4DX6 - chains A and E of the 5 polymer chains in the assembly; structure by X-ray diffraction, 2.90 A resolution.

[Chain A]
Protein: Acriflavine resistance protein B
From: Escherichia coli
UniProtKB: P31224 (ACRB_ECOLI); residues 1-1049 here = UniProt positions 1-1049
Chain sequence (1057 residues; numbered 1 to 1057; the number before each row is that of its first residue):
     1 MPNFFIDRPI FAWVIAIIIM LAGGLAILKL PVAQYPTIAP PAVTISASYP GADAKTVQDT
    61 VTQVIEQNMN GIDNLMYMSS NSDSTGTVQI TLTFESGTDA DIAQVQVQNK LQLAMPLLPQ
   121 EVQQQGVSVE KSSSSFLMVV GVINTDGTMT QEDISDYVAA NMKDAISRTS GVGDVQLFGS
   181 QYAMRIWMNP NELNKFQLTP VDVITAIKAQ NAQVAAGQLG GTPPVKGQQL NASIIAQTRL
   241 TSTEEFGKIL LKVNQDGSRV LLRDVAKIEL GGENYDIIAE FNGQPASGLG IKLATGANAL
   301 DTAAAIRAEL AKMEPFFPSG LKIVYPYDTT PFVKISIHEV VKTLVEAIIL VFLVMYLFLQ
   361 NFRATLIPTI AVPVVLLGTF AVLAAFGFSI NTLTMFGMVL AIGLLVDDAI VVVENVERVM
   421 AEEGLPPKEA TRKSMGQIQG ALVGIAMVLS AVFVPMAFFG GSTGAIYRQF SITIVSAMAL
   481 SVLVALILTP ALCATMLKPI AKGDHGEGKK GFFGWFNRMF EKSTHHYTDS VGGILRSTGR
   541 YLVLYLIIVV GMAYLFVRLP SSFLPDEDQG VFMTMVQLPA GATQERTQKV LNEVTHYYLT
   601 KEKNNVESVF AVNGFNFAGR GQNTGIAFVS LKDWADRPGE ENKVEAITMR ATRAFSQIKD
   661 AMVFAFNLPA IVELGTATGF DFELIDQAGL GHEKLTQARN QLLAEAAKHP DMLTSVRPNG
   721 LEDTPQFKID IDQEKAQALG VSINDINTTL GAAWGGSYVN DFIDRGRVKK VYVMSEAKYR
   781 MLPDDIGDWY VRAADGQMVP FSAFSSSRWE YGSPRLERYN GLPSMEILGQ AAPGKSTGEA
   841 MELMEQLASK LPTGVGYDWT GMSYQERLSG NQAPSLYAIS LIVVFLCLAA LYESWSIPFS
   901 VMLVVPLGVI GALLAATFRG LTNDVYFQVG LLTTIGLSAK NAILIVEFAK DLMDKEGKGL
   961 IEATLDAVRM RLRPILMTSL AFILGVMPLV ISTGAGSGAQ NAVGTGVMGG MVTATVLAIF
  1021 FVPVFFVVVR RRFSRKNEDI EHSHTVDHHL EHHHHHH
Unresolved in the structure: 1045-1057
Differences from the reference sequence: conflict Asn616 (Gly in P31224); expression tag (1050-1057)
Swiss-Prot annotation at these positions:
  - mutagenesis: His526 (H526Y: Partially restores chloramphenicol resistance to an AcrZ G30R mutant)
From the paper describing this entry:
  - conformationally variable residues (loop rearrangement): Gly614 to Gln622

[Chain E]
Protein: Darpin
From: Synthetic construct
Notes: antibody fragment or engineered binder
Chain sequence (169 residues; each row starts with the number of its first residue):
     1 MRGSHHHHHH GSDLGKKLLE AARAGRDDEV RILMANGADV NAADVVGWTP LHLAAYWGHL
    61 EIVEVLLKNG ADVNAYDTLG STPLHLAAHF GHLEIVEVLL KNGADVNAKD DNGITPLHLA
   121 ANRGHLEIVE VLLKYGADVN AQDKFGKTAF DISINNGNED LAEILQKLN
Unresolved in the structure: 1-14, 167-169

[Chain A / chain E interface]
Residue-residue contacts (26):
  Glu722(A) - Arg23(E)
  Asp723(A) - Arg23(E)  hydrogen bond (backbone-side chain)
  Phe727(A) - Leu79(E)  hydrophobic
  Asp732(A) - Phe145(E)
  Glu734(A) - Lys147(E)  salt bridge
  Lys735(A) - Phe145(E)
  Ser802(A) - Lys144(E)  hydrogen bond (backbone-side chain)
  Ala803(A) - Phe145(E)
  Phe804(A) - Phe145(E)
  Ser805(A) - Lys144(E)  hydrogen bond (backbone-side chain)
  Ser805(A) - Phe145(E)
  Ser806(A) - Asn112(E)
  Ser807(A) - Asn112(E)  hydrogen bond (backbone-side chain)
  Arg808(A) - His89(E)
  Trp809(A) - Val46(E)
  Trp809(A) - Trp48(E)
  Trp809(A) - Asp77(E)
  Trp809(A) - Thr78(E)
  Trp809(A) - Leu79(E)
  Glu810(A) - Tyr56(E)
  Tyr811(A) - Arg23(E)
  Tyr811(A) - Asp44(E)  hydrogen bond
  Tyr811(A) - Trp48(E)  hydrophobic
  Tyr811(A) - Leu53(E)
  Tyr811(A) - Tyr56(E)  hydrogen bond (backbone-side chain)
  Tyr811(A) - Trp57(E)  hydrophobic
Other interface residues (no listed pair), chain A (19 interface residues in all): Asp660, Thr724, Pro725
Other interface residues (no listed pair), chain E (19 interface residues in all): Lys16, Asp110, Ile114, Arg123

[Summary]
Chain A and chain E each contribute 19 residues to their interface, with 6 hydrogen bonds and 1 salt bridge.
Among the polar pairs are Glu734(A)-Lys147(E), Asp723(A)-Arg23(E) and Ser802(A)-Lys144(E). UniProt lists one
mutagenesis site on chain A. The paper reports conformational variability at Gly614(A).
Here chain A is Acriflavine resistance protein B (Escherichia coli) and chain E is Darpin (Synthetic
construct). Entry 4DX6 (Transport of drugs by the multidrug transporter AcrB involves an access and a deep
binding pocket ...) was determined by X-ray diffraction, deposited together with 4DX5 and 4DX7.
